PDB entry 8HPM | electron microscopy, 3.82 A resolution | chains B and E of the 5 polymer chains in the assembly

Chain B:
Molecule: ABC transporter, permease protein SugB
Organism: Mycolicibacterium smegmatis MC2 155
UniProtKB: A0R2C1 (A0R2C1_MYCS2); residue numbers follow UniProt; this construct covers 1-278
Sequence (278 residues; numbered 1 to 278; the number before each row is that of its first residue):
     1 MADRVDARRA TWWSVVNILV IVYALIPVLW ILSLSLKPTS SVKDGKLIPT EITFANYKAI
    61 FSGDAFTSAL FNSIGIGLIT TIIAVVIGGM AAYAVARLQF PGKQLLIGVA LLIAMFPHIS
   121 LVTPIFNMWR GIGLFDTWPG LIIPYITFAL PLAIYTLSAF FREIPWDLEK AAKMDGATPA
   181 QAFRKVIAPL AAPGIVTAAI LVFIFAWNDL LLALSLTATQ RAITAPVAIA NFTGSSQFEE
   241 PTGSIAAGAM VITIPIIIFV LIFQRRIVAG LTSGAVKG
Unresolved in the structure: 1-5, 277-278

Chain E:
Molecule: Bacterial extracellular solute-binding protein
Organism: Mycolicibacterium smegmatis MC2 155
UniProtKB: A0R2C3 (A0R2C3_MYCS2); residue numbers follow UniProt; this construct covers 1-465
Sequence (465 residues; each row starts with the number of its first residue):
     1 MRARRLCAAA VAAMAAASMV SACGSQTGGI VINYYTPANE EATFKAVANR CNEQLGGRFQ
    61 IAQRNLPKGA DDQRLQLARR LTGNDKSLDV MALDVVWTAE FAEAGWAVPL SEDPAGLAEA
   121 DATENTLPGP LETARWQDEL YAAPITTNTQ LLWYRADLMP APPTTWDGML DEANRLYREG
   181 GPSWIAVQGK QYEGMVVWFN TLLQSAGGQV LSDDGQRVTL TDTPEHRAAT VKALRIIKSV
   241 ATAPGADPSI TQTDENTARL ALEQGKAALE VNWPYVLPSL LENAVKGGVS FLPLDGDPAL
   301 QGSINDVGTF SPTDEQFDIA FDASKKVFGF APYPGVNPDE PARVTLGGLN LAVASTSQHK
   361 AEAFEAIRCL RNVENQRYTS IEGGLPAVRT SLYDDPAFQK KYPQYEIIRQ QLTNAAVRPA
   421 TPVYQAVSTR MSATLAPISD IDPERTADEL TEAVQKAIDG KGLIP
Unresolved in the structure: 1-28

Chain B / chain E interface:
Residue-residue contacts - 20 pairs, chain B then chain E:
  Phe126(B) with Thr82(E); Gly83(E)
  Phe135(B) with Arg79(E); Gly83(E)
  Leu214(B) with Arg79(E), hydrogen bond (backbone-side chain)
  Ser215(B) with Arg79(E), hydrogen bond (backbone-side chain)
  Thr217(B) with Arg79(E)
  Ala218(B) with Arg79(E); Arg80(E), hydrogen bond (backbone-side chain)
  Thr219(B) with Ser87(E)
  Asn231(B) with Gln76(E)
  Thr233(B) with Lys68(E)
  Gln237(B) with Asn39(E), hydrogen bond (side chain-backbone); Glu40(E); Glu41(E), hydrogen bond (side chain-backbone); Ala42(E), hydrogen bond (side chain-backbone)
  Phe238(B) with Ser279(E); Glu282(E); Asn283(E), hydrogen bond (backbone-side chain)
  Glu239(B) with Lys286(E), salt bridge
Interface residues without a listed pair, chain B (17 interface residues in all): Lys43, Gly131, Asp136, Leu216, Glu240
Interface residues without a listed pair, chain E (21 interface residues in all): Ala38, Asn84, Asp85, Arg259, Leu260, Gln264

Overview:
Chain B and chain E form an interface of 17 and 21 residues respectively, with 7 hydrogen bonds and 1 salt
bridge. Polar pairs include Glu239(B)-Lys286(E), Leu214(B)-Arg79(E) and Ser215(B)-Arg79(E).
Chain B is ABC transporter, permease protein SugB and chain E is Bacterial extracellular solute-binding
protein, both from Mycolicibacterium smegmatis MC2 155; the structure, LpqY-SugABC in state 2, was determined
by electron microscopy together with 8HPL, 8HPN, 8HPR and 8HPS from the same study.
